Entry 3I9H (X-ray diffraction, 2.00 A resolution); this record covers chain A.

[Chain A]
Protein: Beta and gamma crystallin
Organism: Clostridium beijerinckii
UniProtKB: A6LX94 (A6LX94_CLOB8); residues 1-88 here correspond to UniProt positions 119-206 (UniProt number = residue number + 118)
Sequence (88 residues; each row starts with the number of its first residue):
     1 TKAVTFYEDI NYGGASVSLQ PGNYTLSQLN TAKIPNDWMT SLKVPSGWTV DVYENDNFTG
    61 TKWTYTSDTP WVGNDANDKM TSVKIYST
Disordered / not traced: 1
Metal / ion sites: Ca2+ site 1: Glu8, Trp38, Thr40, Asp78; Ca2+ site 2: Asp37, Glu54, Lys79, Thr81

[Overview]
Glu8, Trp38, Thr40 and Asp78 coordinate Ca2+ site 1. Asp37, Glu54, Lys79 and Thr81 form the Ca2+ site 2.
Chain A is Beta and gamma crystallin (Clostridium beijerinckii); the structure, Crystal structure of a
betagamma-crystallin domain from Clostridium beijerinckii, was determined by X-ray diffraction (same
publication as 3HZ2, 3HZB and 3IAJ).
